PDB entry 8PJ7 | X-ray diffraction, 1.26 A resolution | chain A

# Chain A
Molecule: Protein AF-9
Source organism: Homo sapiens
UniProtKB: P42568 (AF9_HUMAN); residue numbers follow UniProt; this construct covers 1-142
Amino-acid sequence (148 residues; each row starts with the number of its first residue):
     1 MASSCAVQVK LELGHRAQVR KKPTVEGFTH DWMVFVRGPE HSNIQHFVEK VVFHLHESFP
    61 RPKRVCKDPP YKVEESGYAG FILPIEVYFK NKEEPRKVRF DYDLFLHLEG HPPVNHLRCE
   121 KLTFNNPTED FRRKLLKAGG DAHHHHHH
Disordered / not traced: 1-4, 143-148
Construct notes: engineered mutation Ala142 (Pro in P42568); expression tag (143-148)
Residues lining bound ligands: ZJ9 (N-[(1R)-2,3-dihydro-1H-inden-1-yl]-5-[4-(dimethylcarbamoyl)-3-oxidanyl-phenyl]-1,2-oxazole-3-carboxamide): Glu26, Phe28, His56, Ser58, Phe59, Pro60, Glu75, Ser76, Gly77, Tyr78, Ala79, Gly80, Phe81

# In short
Ligands of chain A: compound ZJ9.
Chain A is Protein AF-9 (Homo sapiens); the structure, MLLT3 in complex with compound PFI-6, was determined by
X-ray diffraction (same publication as 8PJI).
